PDB entry 4ZLX | X-ray diffraction, 2.31 A resolution | chains A and B

Chain A (and B):
Protein: Antitoxin phd
Source organism: Enterobacteria phage P1
Notes: chain B of this document is another copy of the same molecule, construct and numbering; everything in this record applies to it too
UniProtKB: Q06253 (PHD_BPP1); numbering as in UniProt (aligned over 1-45)
Sequence (53 residues; numbered 1 to 53; the number before each row is that of its first residue):
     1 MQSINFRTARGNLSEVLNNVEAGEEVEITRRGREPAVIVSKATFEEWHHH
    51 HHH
Disordered / not traced: 48-53
Construct notes: expression tag (46-53)

Interface between chain A and chain B:
Residue-residue contacts (55; chain A residue first):
  M1(A) - K41(B)
  M1(A) - F44(B)  hydrophobic
  F6(A) - L13(B)
  F6(A) - S14(B)
  F6(A) - L17(B)  hydrophobic
  A9(A) - L13(B)  hydrophobic
  R10(A) - R10(B)
  R10(A) - L13(B)
  L13(A) - F6(B)  hydrophobic
  L13(A) - R10(B)
  S14(A) - F6(B)
  S14(A) - R30(B)  hydrogen bond (backbone-side chain)
  L17(A) - F6(B)  hydrophobic
  L17(A) - I28(B)  hydrophobic
  L17(A) - R30(B)
  L17(A) - A36(B)  hydrophobic
  N18(A) - R30(B)  hydrogen bond
  N18(A) - R33(B)  hydrogen bond
  E21(A) - R33(B)  salt bridge
  E21(A) - E34(B)
  E25(A) - F44(B)
  E27(A) - K41(B)  salt bridge
  I28(A) - L17(B)  hydrophobic
  R30(A) - S14(B)
  R30(A) - L17(B)
  R30(A) - N18(B)  hydrogen bond
  R33(A) - N18(B)  hydrogen bond
  R33(A) - E21(B)  salt bridge
  E34(A) - E21(B)
  E34(A) - S40(B)
  E34(A) - K41(B)  hydrogen bond (side chain-backbone)
  E34(A) - A42(B)  hydrogen bond (side chain-backbone)
  P35(A) - K41(B)  hydrogen bond (backbone-backbone)
  A36(A) - L17(B)  hydrophobic
  A36(A) - I38(B)  hydrophobic
  A36(A) - V39(B)
  V37(A) - V37(B)
  V37(A) - I38(B)
  V37(A) - V39(B)  hydrogen bond (backbone-backbone)
  V37(A) - F44(B)  hydrophobic
  I38(A) - A36(B)  hydrophobic
  I38(A) - V37(B)
  I38(A) - I38(B)  hydrophobic
  V39(A) - A36(B)
  V39(A) - V37(B)  hydrogen bond (backbone-backbone)
  S40(A) - E34(B)
  K41(A) - E27(B)  salt bridge
  K41(A) - E34(B)  hydrogen bond (backbone-side chain)
  K41(A) - P35(B)  hydrogen bond (backbone-backbone)
  A42(A) - E34(B)  hydrogen bond (backbone-side chain)
  F44(A) - M1(B)  hydrophobic
  F44(A) - E25(B)
  F44(A) - V37(B)  hydrophobic
  F44(A) - W47(B)  hydrophobic
  W47(A) - W47(B)
Interface residues without a listed pair, chain A (27 interface residues in all): G11, V20
Interface residues without a listed pair, chain B (25 interface residues in all): A9

In short:
Chain A and chain B form an interface of 27 and 25 residues respectively; the contacts include 13 hydrogen
bonds and 4 salt bridges. Polar contacts include E21(A)-R33(B), E27(A)-K41(B) and S14(A)-R30(B).
Chain A and chain B are both Antitoxin phd (Enterobacteria phage P1); the structure, N-terminal DNA binding
domain of the antitoxin Phd from phage P1, was determined by X-ray diffraction, deposited together with 4ZM0
and 4ZM2.
